6ABQ - chains B and A; structure by X-ray diffraction, 2.30 A resolution.

Chain B (and A):
Name: PadR family transcriptional regulator
Source organism: Listeria monocytogenes
Notes: chain A of this document is another copy of the same molecule, construct and numbering; everything in this record applies to it too
UniProtKB: L8DXR9 (L8DXR9_LISMN); residue numbers follow UniProt; this construct covers 1-108
Amino-acid sequence (114 residues; row label = number of the first residue in the row; numbers below 1 keep their minus sign (Gly-5 is residue -5)):
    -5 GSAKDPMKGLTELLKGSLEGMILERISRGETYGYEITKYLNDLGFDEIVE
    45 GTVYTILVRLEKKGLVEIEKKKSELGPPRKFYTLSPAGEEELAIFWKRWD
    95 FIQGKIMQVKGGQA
Unresolved in the structure: -5 to 2 (chain A: 106-108)
Differences from the reference sequence: expression tag (-5 to 0)
What the authors report for this chain:
  - self-association interface (contacts with another copy of this molecule); pairs are residue here / residue on that copy: Lys2-Arg92 (hydrogen bond), Gly3-Arg92 (hydrogen bond), Leu37-Lys99 (hydrogen bond), Leu4, Glu6, Leu7, Lys9, Gly10, Met15, Glu18, Arg22, Tyr33, Tyr33, Leu37, Gly38, Gly38, Phe39, Phe39, Phe89, Trp93, Trp93, Phe95, Phe95, Ile96, Ile100, Gln102, Val103, Lys104, Gly105
  - conformationally variable residues: Leu4 to Leu8

Chain B / chain A interface:
Residue-residue contacts (70; chain B residue first):
  Gly3(B) with Arg92(A), hydrogen bond (backbone-side chain)
  Leu4(B) with Arg92(A); Phe95(A), hydrophobic; Ile96(A), hydrophobic
  Glu6(B) with Lys9(A); Gly10(A)
  Leu7(B) with Lys9(A); Gly10(A); Ser11(A); Arg92(A); Trp93(A); Ile96(A), hydrophobic
  Lys9(B) with Lys9(A)
  Gly10(B) with Glu6(A); Leu7(A)
  Ser11(B) with Ile100(A)
  Met15(B) with Ile100(A), hydrophobic; Val103(A)
  Glu18(B) with Val103(A)
  Arg22(B) with Val103(A), hydrogen bond (side chain-backbone); Lys104(A), hydrogen bond (side chain-backbone); Gly105(A), hydrogen bond (side chain-backbone)
  Tyr33(B) with Val103(A)
  Leu37(B) with Lys99(A), hydrogen bond (backbone-side chain); Val103(A), hydrophobic
  Phe39(B) with Ile96(A), hydrophobic; Lys99(A)
  Phe89(B) with Leu7(A), hydrophobic
  Trp90(B) with Ile100(A), hydrophobic; Lys104(A)
  Lys91(B) with Asp-1(A); Met1(A)
  Arg92(B) with Met1(A); Lys2(A), hydrogen bond (side chain-backbone); Gly3(A), hydrogen bond (side chain-backbone); Leu4(A); Leu7(A)
  Trp93(B) with Leu7(A); Gln97(A); Ile100(A), hydrophobic; Met101(A), hydrophobic
  Asp94(B) with Lys104(A), salt bridge
  Phe95(B) with Met1(A), hydrophobic; Leu4(A), hydrophobic; Gly38(A)
  Ile96(B) with Leu4(A), hydrophobic; Leu7(A), hydrophobic; Leu8(A), hydrophobic; Phe39(A), hydrophobic
  Gln97(B) with Gln97(A); Met101(A)
  Lys99(B) with Leu37(A)
  Ile100(B) with Ser11(A); Met15(A), hydrophobic; Trp90(A), hydrophobic; Trp93(A), hydrophobic
  Met101(B) with Trp93(A), hydrophobic; Gln97(A)
  Val103(B) with Met15(A), hydrophobic; Glu18(A); Arg22(A), hydrogen bond (backbone-side chain); Tyr33(A); Leu37(A), hydrophobic; Trp90(A), hydrophobic
  Lys104(B) with Trp90(A); Asp94(A), salt bridge
  Gly106(B) with Arg22(A)
  Ala108(B) with Arg22(A), hydrogen bond (backbone-side chain); Tyr33(A); Leu37(A), hydrophobic
Also at the interface, not in a pair above, chain B (30 interface residues in all): Gly38
Also at the interface, not in a pair above, chain A (33 interface residues in all): Phe89, Gln102

Overview:
The interface between chain B and chain A involves 30 residues on one side and 33 on the other, with 9
hydrogen bonds and 2 salt bridges. Polar pairs include Asp94(B)-Lys104(A), Gly3(B)-Arg92(A) and
Arg22(B)-Val103(A). From the paper: conformational variability at Leu4(B); a self-association interface
involving Lys2(B), Gly3(B) and Leu4(B) among others.
Chain B and chain A are both PadR family transcriptional regulator (Listeria monocytogenes); the structure,
Crystal structure of transcription factor from Listeria monocytogenes, was determined by X-ray diffraction,
deposited together with 6ABT.
